PDB entry 6X72 | X-ray diffraction, 2.19 A resolution | chains P and A of the 3 polymer chains in the assembly

Chain P:
Molecule: 13-nt DNA strand
Sequence (13 nucleotides; numbered 1 to 13; the number before each row is that of its first residue):
     1 GGGGTGTGGT AGC

Chain A:
Molecule: DNA repair protein REV1
Source organism: Saccharomyces cerevisiae
Notes: EC 2.7.7.-
Reference sequence: P12689 (REV1_YEAST); numbering as in UniProt (aligned over 305-746)
Chain sequence (442 residues; numbered 305 to 746; the number before each row is that of its first residue):
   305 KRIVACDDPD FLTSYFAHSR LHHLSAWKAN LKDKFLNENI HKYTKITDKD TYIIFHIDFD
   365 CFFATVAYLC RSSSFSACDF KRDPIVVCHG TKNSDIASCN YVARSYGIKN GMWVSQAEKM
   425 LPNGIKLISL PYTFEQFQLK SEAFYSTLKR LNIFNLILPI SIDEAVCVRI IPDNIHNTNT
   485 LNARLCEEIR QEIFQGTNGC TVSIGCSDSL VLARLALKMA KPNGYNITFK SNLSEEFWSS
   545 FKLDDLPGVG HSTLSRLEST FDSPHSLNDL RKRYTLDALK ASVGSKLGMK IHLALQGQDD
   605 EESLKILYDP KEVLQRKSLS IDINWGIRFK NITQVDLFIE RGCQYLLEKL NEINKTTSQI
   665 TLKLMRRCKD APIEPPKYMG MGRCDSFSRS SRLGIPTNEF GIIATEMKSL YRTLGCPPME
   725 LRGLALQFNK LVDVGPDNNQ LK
Unresolved in the structure: 305-306, 745-746
Bound ions: Mg2+: Asp548, Val553
Curated features (UniProtKB/Swiss-Prot):
  - region (Interaction with target DNA): Tyr319 to Ser329, Thr395 to Asn397, Gly554 to Thr557, Arg620 to Asn628
  - binding site (dCTP): Arg324, Asp362 to Phe366, Ser402 to Arg408, Asn414, Asp467
  - binding site (Mg(2+)): Asp362, Phe363, Asp467, Glu468
  - site (Interaction with target DNA): Lys681, Ser692, Ser694

How chain P and chain A interact:
Residue-residue contacts (39; chain P residue first):
  DG4(P) with Arg696(A), salt bridge to the phosphate
  DT5(P) with Gln663(A), hydrogen bond to the phosphate; Arg696(A), salt bridge to the phosphate
  DG6(P) with Ser692(A), sugar contact; Arg693(A), phosphate contact; Ser694(A), hydrogen bond to the phosphate
  DT7(P) with Phe691(A), phosphate contact; Ser692(A), hydrogen bond to the phosphate
  DG9(P) with Ser556(A), hydrogen bond to the phosphate; Thr557(A), phosphate contact
  DT10(P) with Gly552(A), sugar contact; Gly554(A), hydrogen bond to the phosphate; His555(A), salt bridge to the phosphate; Ser556(A), hydrogen bond to the phosphate; Thr557(A), hydrogen bond to the phosphate
  DA11(P) with Leu550(A), phosphate contact; Pro551(A), phosphate contact; Gly552(A), hydrogen bond to the phosphate; Val553(A), phosphate contact; Gly554(A), phosphate contact
  DG12(P) with Leu325(A), base contact; Leu328(A), base contact; Ser329(A), hydrogen bond to the base; Lys332(A), base contact; Ile464(A), phosphate contact; Ser465(A), sugar contact; Asp467(A), phosphate contact; Glu468(A), sugar contact; Arg518(A), salt bridge to the phosphate
  DC13(P) with Arg324(A), hydrogen bond to the base; Leu325(A), base contact; Leu328(A), sugar contact; Asp362(A), phosphate contact; Phe366(A), phosphate contact; Phe367(A), hydrogen bond to the phosphate; Ala401(A), sugar contact; Ser402(A), hydrogen bond to the phosphate; Asp467(A), phosphate contact; Glu468(A), phosphate contact
Interface residues without a listed pair, chain P (10 interface residues in all): DG8
Interface residues without a listed pair, chain A (33 interface residues in all): Phe363, Cys365, Asn414, Ser690

Summary:
Chain P and chain A form an interface of 10 and 33 residues respectively, with 12 hydrogen bonds and 4 salt
bridges. Polar contacts include DG12(P)-Ser329(A), DC13(P)-Arg324(A) and DT5(P)-Gln663(A). Curated annotation
(UniProt) lists 15 dCTP-binding residues and 4 Mg2+-binding residues on chain A.
Chain P is a 13-nt DNA strand and chain A is DNA repair protein REV1 (Saccharomyces cerevisiae); the
structure, Rev1 Mg2+-facilitated Product Complex with two monophosphates, was determined by X-ray diffraction
together with 6X6Z, 6X70, 6X71, 6X73, 6X74, 6X75, 6X76 and 6X77 from the same study.
